PDB entry 6CIK | X-ray diffraction, 3.15 A resolution | chains N and G of the 10 polymer chains in the assembly

== Chain N ==
Name: High mobility group protein B1
From: Homo sapiens
Reference sequence: P09429 (HMGB1_HUMAN); residues 1-163 here = UniProt positions 1-163
Chain sequence (163 residues; numbered 1 to 163; the number before each row is that of its first residue):
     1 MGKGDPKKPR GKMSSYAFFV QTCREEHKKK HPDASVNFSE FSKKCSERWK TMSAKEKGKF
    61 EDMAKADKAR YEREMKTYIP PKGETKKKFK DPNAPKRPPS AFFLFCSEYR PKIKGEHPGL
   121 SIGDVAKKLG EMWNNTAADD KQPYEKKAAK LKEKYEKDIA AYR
Not modelled in the structure: 1-18, 49-96, 137-139, 160-163
Curated features (UniProtKB/Swiss-Prot):
  - DNA-binding region: Pro-9 to Ile-79 (HMG box 1), Pro-95 to Arg-163 (HMG box 2)
  - region: Lys-3 to Ser-15 (LPS binding (delipidated)), Pro-80 to Lys-96 (LPS binding (Lipid A)), Phe-89 to Glu-108 (Cytokine-stimulating activity)
  - motif: His-27 to Lys-43 (Nuclear localization signal (NLS) 1)
  - binding site (heparin): Met-1 to Arg-10
  - site (Cleavage): Arg-10, Gly-11, Asp-67, Lys-68
  - modified residue: Lys-3 (N6-acetyllysine), Lys-7 (N6-acetyllysine), Lys-8 (N6-acetyllysine), Lys-12 (N6-acetyllysine), Cys-23 (Cysteine sulfonic acid (-SO3H)), Lys-28 (N6-acetyllysine), Lys-29 (N6-acetyllysine), Lys-30 (N6-acetyllysine), Ser-35 (Phosphoserine), Lys-43 (N6-acetyllysine), Cys-45 (Cysteine sulfonic acid (-SO3H)), Lys-90 (N6-acetyllysine), Ser-100 (Phosphoserine), Cys-106 (Cysteine sulfonic acid (-SO3H)), Lys-127 (N6-acetyllysine), Lys-128 (N6-acetyllysine), Lys-141 (N6-acetyllysine)
  - cross-link (Isoglutamyl lysine isopeptide (Lys-Gln)): Lys-28 (interchain with Q-?), Lys-43 (interchain with Q-?), Lys-44 (interchain with Q-?), Lys-68 (interchain with Q-?)
  - natural variant: Gly-11 (G11R: In gastric-carcinoma cell line), Ala-149 (A149E: In gastric-carcinoma cell line)
  - mutagenesis: Ser-35 (S35A: Greatly reduces phosphorylation, nuclear localization; when associated with A-39; A-42; A-46; A-53 and A-181; S35E: Cytoplasmic localization (phosphorylation mimicking) ...), Ser-39 (S39A: Greatly reduces phosphorylation, nuclear localization; when associated with A-35; A-42; A-46; A-53 and A-181; S39E: Cytoplasmic localization (phosphorylation mimicking) ...), Ser-42 (S42A: Greatly reduces phosphorylation, nuclear localization; when associated with A-35; A-39; A-46; A-53 and A-181; S42E: Cytoplasmic localization (phosphorylation mimicking) ...), Ser-46 (S46A: Greatly reduces phosphorylation, nuclear localization; when associated with A-35; A-39; A-42; A-53 and A-181; S46E: Cytoplasmic localization (phosphorylation mimicking) ...), Ser-53 (S53A: Greatly reduces phosphorylation, nuclear localization; when associated with A-35; A-39; A-42; A-46 and A-181; S53E: Cytoplasmic localization (phosphorylation mimicking) ...), Asp-67 (D67A: Abolishes cleavage by CASP1 and impairs ability to antagonize apoptosis-induced immune tolerance), Cys-106 (C106S: Inhibits oxidation-dependent inactivation of immunostimmulatory activity in apoptotic cells)

== Chain G ==
Molecule: Nicked 23RSS intermediate reverse strand
Sequence (55 nucleotides; each row starts with the number of its first residue):
     1 AGGGTTTTTG TCTGGCTTCA CACTTGATTT GCATCACTGT GTAAGACAGG CCAGA
Not modelled in the structure: 1-2, 54-55

== Interface between chain N and chain G ==
Residue-residue contacts (16; chain N residue first):
  Gln-21(N) with DT11(G), phosphate contact
  Phe-38(N) with DC12(G), base contact; DT13(G), base contact
  Phe-102(N) with DT24(G), base contact; DT25(G), sugar contact
  Ile-122(N) with DA22(G), base contact
  Gly-123(N) with DC23(G), sugar contact
  Ala-126(N) with DC23(G), base contact; DT24(G), sugar contact
  Lys-127(N) with DC23(G), phosphate contact; DT24(G), salt bridge to the phosphate
  Gly-130(N) with DT24(G), phosphate contact; DT25(G), phosphate contact
  Trp-133(N) with DT25(G), phosphate contact; DG26(G), phosphate contact
  Asn-134(N) with DT25(G), phosphate contact
Also at the interface, not in a pair above, chain N (12 interface residues in all): Val-20, Glu-131

== In short ==
12 residues of chain N and 8 residues of chain G are in contact, with 1 salt bridge. The salt-bridged pair is
Lys-127(N)/DT24(G). UniProt lists a DNA-binding region, 10 heparin-binding residues and 7 mutagenesis sites on
chain N.
Here chain N is High mobility group protein B1 (Homo sapiens) and chain G is Nicked 23RSS intermediate reverse
strand. Entry 6CIK (Pre-Reaction Complex, RAG1(E962Q)/2-intact/nicked 12/23RSS complex in Mn2+) was determined
by X-ray diffraction (same publication as 5ZDZ, 5ZE0, 5ZE1, 5ZE2, 6CG0, 6CIJ, 6CIL and 6CIM).
